3UTS - chains C and D of the 5 polymer chains in the assembly; structure by X-ray diffraction, 2.71 A resolution.

[Chain C]
Molecule: Insulin
Notes: fragment: Pre-pro-insulin Derived Peptide
UniProtKB: P01308 (INS_HUMAN); residues 1-10 here correspond to UniProt positions 15-24 (UniProt number = residue number + 14)
Amino-acid sequence (10 residues; each row starts with the number of its first residue):
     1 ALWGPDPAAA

[Chain D]
Molecule: 1E6 TCR Alpha Chain
Source organism: Homo sapiens
Amino-acid sequence (201 residues; each row starts with the number of its first residue):
     2 KEVEQDPGPL SVPEGAIVSL NCTYSNSAFQ YFMWYRQYSR KGPELLMYTY SSGNKEDGRF
    62 TAQVDKSSKY ISLFIRDSQP SDSATYLCAM RGDSSYKLIF GSGTRLLVRP DIQNPDPAVY
   122 QLRDSKSSDK SVCLFTDFDS QTNVSQSKDS DVYITDKCVL DMRSMDFKSN SAVAWSNKSD
   182 FACANAFNNS IIPEDTFFPS P
Disordered / not traced: 202
Cystine bridges: Cys23-Cys89, Cys134-Cys184

[How chain C and chain D interact]
Residue-residue contacts (8):
  Leu2(C) - Asp94(D)
  Gly4(C) - Asp94(D)
  Pro5(C) - Arg92(D)
  Pro5(C) - Asp94(D)
  Pro5(C) - Ser95(D)
  Pro5(C) - Ser96(D)
  Pro5(C) - Tyr97(D)  hydrophobic
  Asp6(C) - Tyr97(D)  hydrogen bond

[Summary]
The interface between chain C and chain D involves 4 residues on one side and 5 on the other, with 1 hydrogen
bond. The hydrogen-bonded pair is Asp6(C)-Tyr97(D).
Here chain C is Insulin and chain D is 1E6 TCR Alpha Chain (Homo sapiens). Entry 3UTS (1E6-A*0201-ALWGPDPAAA
Complex, Monoclinic) was determined by X-ray diffraction, deposited together with 3UTP, 3UTQ and 3UTT.
